Entry 1N5R (X-ray diffraction, 2.25 A resolution); this record covers chains A and B.

== Chain A (and B) ==
Name: acetylcholinesterase
Source organism: Mus musculus
Notes: EC 3.1.1.7; fragment: catalytic domain; chain B of this document is another copy of the same molecule, construct and numbering; everything in this record applies to it too
UniProt: P21836 (ACES_MOUSE); residues 1-543 here correspond to UniProt positions 32-574 (UniProt number = residue number + 31)
Sequence (543 residues; each row starts with the number of its first residue):
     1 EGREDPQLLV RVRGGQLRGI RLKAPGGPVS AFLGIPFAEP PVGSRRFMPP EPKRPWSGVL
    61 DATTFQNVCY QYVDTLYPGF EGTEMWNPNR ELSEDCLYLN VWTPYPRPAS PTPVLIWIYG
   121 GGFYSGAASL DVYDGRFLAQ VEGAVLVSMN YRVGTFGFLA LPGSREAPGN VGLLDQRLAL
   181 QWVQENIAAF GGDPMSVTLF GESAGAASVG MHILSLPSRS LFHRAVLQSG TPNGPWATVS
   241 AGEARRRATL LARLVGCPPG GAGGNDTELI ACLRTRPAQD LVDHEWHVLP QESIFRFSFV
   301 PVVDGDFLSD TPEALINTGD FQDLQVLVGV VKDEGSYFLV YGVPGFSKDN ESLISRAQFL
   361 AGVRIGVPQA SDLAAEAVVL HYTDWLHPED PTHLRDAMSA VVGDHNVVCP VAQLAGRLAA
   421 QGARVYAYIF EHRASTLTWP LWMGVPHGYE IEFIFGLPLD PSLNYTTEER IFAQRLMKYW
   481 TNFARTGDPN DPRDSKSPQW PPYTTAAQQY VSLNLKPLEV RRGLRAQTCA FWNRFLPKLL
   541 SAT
Unresolved in the structure: 259-264, 543 (chain B: 1-3, 259-264)
Disulfide bonds: C69-C96, C257-C272, C409-C529
Glycans and other covalent adducts: glycan linked to N350; N-acetylglucosamine (NAG) linked to N464
Small-molecule neighbours: propidium (PRM; 3,8-diamino-5[3-(diethylmethylammonio)propyl]-6-phenylphenanthridinium): Y72, D283, W286, H287, L289, Q291, E292, S293, Y341, G342
Curated features (UniProtKB/Swiss-Prot):
  - active site: S203 (Acyl-ester intermediate), E334 (Charge relay system), H447 (Charge relay system)
  - glycosylation (N-linked (GlcNAc...) asparagine): N265, N350, N464
Reported in the primary citation:
  - binding site for propidium: W286, H287 to S293, G342
  - catalytic residues: S203, E334 (citing earlier work)

== Interface between chain A and chain B ==
Residue-residue contacts (37; chain A residue first):
  L373(A) with F535(B), hydrophobic; K538(B); L539(B), hydrophobic
  E376(A) with K538(B)
  A377(A) with F535(B), hydrophobic
  L380(A) with F535(B), hydrophobic
  H381(A) with Q527(B)
  T383(A) with Q527(B), hydrogen bond (backbone-side chain)
  D384(A) with Q527(B)
  W385(A) with Q508(B), hydrogen bond (backbone-side chain); A526(B); Q527(B), hydrogen bond (backbone-side chain); A530(B); R534(B)
  L386(A) with A506(B); Q508(B); R522(B); G523(B)
  H387(A) with R522(B)
  Q508(A) with W385(B), hydrogen bond (side chain-backbone); L386(B)
  R522(A) with L386(B); H387(B)
  G523(A) with L386(B)
  A526(A) with W385(B)
  Q527(A) with H381(B); T383(B), hydrogen bond (side chain-backbone); D384(B); W385(B), hydrogen bond (side chain-backbone)
  A530(A) with W385(B)
  R534(A) with L380(B); W385(B)
  F535(A) with A377(B), hydrophobic; L380(B), hydrophobic
  K538(A) with L373(B); E376(B), salt bridge
  L539(A) with L373(B), hydrophobic
Other interface residues (no listed pair), chain A (23 interface residues in all): A506, A507, A542
Other interface residues (no listed pair), chain B (23 interface residues in all): A507, T543

== Overview ==
Chain A and chain B each contribute 23 residues to their interface; the contacts include 6 hydrogen bonds and
1 salt bridge. Among the polar pairs are K538(A)-E376(B), T383(A)-Q527(B) and W385(A)-Q508(B). Chain A binds
propidium. From the paper: catalytic residues S203(A) and E334(A); a binding site for propidium at W286(A),
H287(A) and G342(A).
Chain A and chain B are both acetylcholinesterase (Mus musculus); the structure, Crystal structure of the
mouse acetylcholinesterase-propidium complex, was determined by X-ray diffraction together with 1J06, 1J07,
1N5M and 1KU6 from the same study.
